5VVK - chains C and K of the 10 polymer chains in the assembly; structure by X-ray diffraction, 2.90 A resolution.

Chain C:
Molecule: CRISPR-associated endonuclease Cas1
Organism: Escherichia coli (strain K12)
Notes: EC 3.1.-.-
Reference sequence: Q46896 (CAS1_ECOLI); numbering as in UniProt (aligned over 1-305)
Amino-acid sequence (308 residues; numbered -2 to 305; the number before each row is that of its first residue; numbers below 1 keep their minus sign (Ser-2 is residue -2)):
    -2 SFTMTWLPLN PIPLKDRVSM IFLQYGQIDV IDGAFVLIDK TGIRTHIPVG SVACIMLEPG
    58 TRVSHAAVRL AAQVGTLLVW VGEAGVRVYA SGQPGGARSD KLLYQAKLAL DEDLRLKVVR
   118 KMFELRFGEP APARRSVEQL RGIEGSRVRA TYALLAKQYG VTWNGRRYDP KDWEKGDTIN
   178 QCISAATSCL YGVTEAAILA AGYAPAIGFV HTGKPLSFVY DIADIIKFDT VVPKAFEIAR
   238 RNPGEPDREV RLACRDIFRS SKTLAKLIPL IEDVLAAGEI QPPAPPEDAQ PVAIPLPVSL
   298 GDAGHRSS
Disordered / not traced: -2 to 14, 282-305
Differences from the reference sequence: expression tag (-2 to 0)
What the authors report for this chain:
  - binding site for the 58-nt DNA strand (chain K): Ser143, Arg146
  - mutagenesis - R112E, R132A, R163A: abolished catalytic activity
  - mutagenesis - R112A, R131A, Q136A: decreased catalytic activity
  - mutagenesis - R138A: decreased catalytic activity on second-site integration
  - mutagenesis - R138A: increased catalytic activity on disintegration
  - binding site for the 58-nt DNA strand: Arg132, Arg138, Ser143, Arg146, Arg163
  - catalytic residues: Glu141 (proposed by the authors, not directly observed)

Chain K:
Molecule: 58-nt DNA strand
Sequence (58 nucleotides; row label = number of the first residue in the row):
     1 GCTACTGGGG CCGAGGGTGT TCCCCGCGCC AGCGGGGATA AACCGAGCAG ATATGCTC
Disordered / not traced: 24-38

Interface between chain C and chain K:
Residue-residue contacts (41):
  Tyr22(C) with DC11(K), hydrogen bond to the base
  Pro56(C) with DC11(K), phosphate contact; DC12(K), phosphate contact
  Gly79(C) with DC12(K), phosphate contact
  Glu80(C) with DC11(K), sugar contact; DC12(K), hydrogen bond to the phosphate
  Arg84(C) with DC12(K), phosphate contact; DG13(K), salt bridge to the phosphate; DA14(K), sugar contact
  Tyr86(C) with DC12(K), hydrogen bond to the phosphate
  Arg138(C) with DT18(K), sugar contact
  Arg163(C) with DG15(K), phosphate contact; DG16(K), salt bridge to the phosphate
  Tyr165(C) with DG15(K), stacking on the base; DG16(K), sugar contact
  Asp166(C) with DG15(K), base contact
  Pro167(C) with DG15(K), base contact
  Asp169(C) with DG15(K), base contact
  Trp170(C) with DA14(K), stacking on the base; DG15(K), base contact
  Asn177(C) with DG15(K), base contact
  Ser181(C) with DG15(K), hydrogen bond to the base
  Thr184(C) with DG15(K), sugar contact; DG16(K), phosphate contact
  Ser185(C) with DA14(K), hydrogen bond to the phosphate; DG15(K), phosphate contact
  Tyr188(C) with DG15(K), phosphate contact; DG16(K), hydrogen bond to the phosphate
  His208(C) with DG17(K), salt bridge to the phosphate; DT18(K), phosphate contact
  Thr209(C) with DT18(K), hydrogen bond to the phosphate; DG19(K), phosphate contact
  Gly210(C) with DG19(K), phosphate contact
  Lys211(C) with DG16(K), hydrogen bond to the base; DT18(K), salt bridge to the phosphate
  Tyr217(C) with DG16(K), hydrogen bond to the base
  Asp244(C) with DA14(K), hydrogen bond to the base
  Arg245(C) with DG10(K), salt bridge to the phosphate; DC11(K), salt bridge to the phosphate
  Arg248(C) with DC11(K), salt bridge to the phosphate; DC12(K), hydrogen bond to the sugar
Other interface residues (no listed pair), chain C (30 interface residues in all): Gln178, Ala182, Lys224, Leu249

In short:
The interface between chain C and chain K involves 30 residues on one side and 10 on the other; the contacts
include 11 hydrogen bonds, 7 salt bridges and 2 aromatic stacking contacts. Polar pairs include
Tyr22(C)-DC11(K), Ser181(C)-DG15(K) and Lys211(C)-DG16(K). From the paper: the catalytic residue Glu141(C);
R112E, R132A and R163A of chain C abolish catalytic activity; 7 substitutions were tested in all.
Here chain C is CRISPR-associated endonuclease Cas1 (Escherichia coli (strain K12)) and chain K is a 58-nt DNA
strand. Entry 5VVK (Cas1-Cas2 bound to full-site mimic) was determined by X-ray diffraction, deposited
together with 5VVJ, 5VVL and 5WFE.
